5V12 - chains E and F; structure by X-ray diffraction, 2.45 A resolution.

Chain E (and F):
Protein: Hercynylcysteine sulfoxide lyase
Organism: Neurospora crassa OR74A
Notes: EC 4.4.1.-; chain F of this document is another copy of the same molecule, construct and numbering; everything in this record applies to it too
UniProtKB: A7UX13 (EGT2_NEUCR); residues 2-473 here = UniProt positions 2-473
Chain sequence (501 residues; row label = number of the first residue in the row; numbers below 1 keep their minus sign (Met-6 is residue -6)):
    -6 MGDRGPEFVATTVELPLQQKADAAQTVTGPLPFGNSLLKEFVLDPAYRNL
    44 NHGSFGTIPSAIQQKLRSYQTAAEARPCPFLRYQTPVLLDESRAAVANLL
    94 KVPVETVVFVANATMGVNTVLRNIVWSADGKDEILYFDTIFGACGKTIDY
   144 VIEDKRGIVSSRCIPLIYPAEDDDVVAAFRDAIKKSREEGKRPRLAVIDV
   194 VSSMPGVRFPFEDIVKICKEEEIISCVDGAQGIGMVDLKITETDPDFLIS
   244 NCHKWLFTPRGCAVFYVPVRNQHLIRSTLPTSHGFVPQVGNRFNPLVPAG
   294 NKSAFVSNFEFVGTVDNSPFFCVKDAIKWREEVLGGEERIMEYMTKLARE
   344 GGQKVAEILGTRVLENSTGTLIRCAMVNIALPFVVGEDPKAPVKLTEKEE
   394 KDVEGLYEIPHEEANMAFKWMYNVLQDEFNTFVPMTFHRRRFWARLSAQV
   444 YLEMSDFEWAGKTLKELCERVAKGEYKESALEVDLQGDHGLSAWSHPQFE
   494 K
Not modelled in the structure: -6 to 21, 282-294, 471-494 (chain F: -6 to 20, 282-291, 471-494)
Sequence notes: initiating methionine (-6); expression tag (-5 to 1, 474-494); conflict Phe134 (Tyr in A7UX13)
Modified / non-standard residues: Lys247 ((2S)-2-amino-6-[[3-hydroxy-2-methyl-5-(phosphonooxymethyl)pyridin-4-yl]methylideneamino]hexanoic acid; LLP)
Residues lining bound ligands: 8QJ ((1S)-1-carboxy-2-[2-(hydroxysulfanyl)-1H-imidazol-4-yl]-N,N,N-trimethylethan-1-aminium): Ser47, Phe48, Phe134, Lys247
What the authors report for this chain:
  - binding site for 8QJ: Phe48, Arg75, His276, Phe304, Thr307
  - binding site for formate: Arg438
  - catalytic residues: Lys247 (proposed by the authors, not directly observed)
  - catalytic residues: Cys156
  - post-translational modification sites: Cys156

How chain E and chain F interact:
Contacting residue pairs - 145 pairs, chain E then chain F:
  Val35(E) with Glu67(F); Ala68(F)
  Leu36(E) with Glu67(F); Ala68(F); Pro70(F)
  Asp37(E) with Ala68(F), hydrogen bond (backbone-backbone); Arg69(F)
  Tyr40(E) with Ala68(F); Arg69(F); Pro70(F); Cys71(F); Pro72(F)
  Asn44(E) with Cys71(F), hydrogen bond; Arg75(F), hydrogen bond
  Ser47(E) with Cys71(F); Arg75(F), hydrogen bond
  Phe48(E) with Cys71(F), hydrophobic; Leu74(F), hydrophobic; Arg75(F); Thr307(F)
  Thr50(E) with Glu67(F), hydrogen bond
  Ile51(E) with Glu67(F)
  Leu59(E) with Gln63(F)
  Arg60(E) with Arg60(F), hydrogen bond (side chain-backbone); Gln63(F); Thr64(F), hydrogen bond
  Gln63(E) with Arg60(F); Gln63(F), hydrogen bond
  Thr64(E) with Gln56(F); Arg60(F), hydrogen bond
  Ala66(E) with Arg253(F)
  Glu67(E) with Val35(F); Leu36(F); Thr50(F), hydrogen bond; Ile51(F); Arg253(F), salt bridge
  Ala68(E) with Val35(F); Leu36(F); Asp37(F), hydrogen bond (backbone-backbone); Tyr40(F)
  Arg69(E) with Asp37(F); Tyr40(F); Gln419(F); Asn423(F), hydrogen bond
  Pro70(E) with Leu36(F); Tyr40(F)
  Cys71(E) with Asn44(F), hydrogen bond; Phe48(F), hydrophobic; Phe425(F), hydrophobic
  Pro72(E) with Tyr40(F)
  Leu74(E) with Phe48(F), hydrophobic; Arg253(F)
  Arg75(E) with Asn44(F); Ser47(F), hydrogen bond; Phe48(F); Phe425(F)
  Tyr76(E) with Tyr415(F); Gln419(F); Phe425(F)
  Asn105(E) with Gly306(F); Thr307(F), hydrogen bond (side chain-backbone); Val308(F)
  Thr107(E) with Pro273(F); Thr274(F)
  Met108(E) with Met108(F), hydrophobic; Pro273(F)
  Asn111(E) with Pro273(F); Thr274(F), hydrogen bond (side chain-backbone)
  Arg115(E) with Tyr143(F), hydrogen bond (backbone-side chain); Asp147(F); Ser270(F); Thr271(F); Thr274(F), hydrogen bond
  Asn116(E) with Tyr143(F)
  Phe134(E) with His276(F)
  Ala136(E) with Thr274(F); Ser275(F); His276(F)
  Lys139(E) with Thr274(F); Ser275(F); His276(F), hydrogen bond (side chain-backbone); Phe278(F), hydrogen bond (side chain-backbone)
  Thr140(E) with Thr274(F)
  Asp142(E) with Phe278(F); Pro280(F)
  Tyr143(E) with Arg115(F), hydrogen bond (side chain-backbone); Asn116(F); Ser270(F); Thr274(F); Phe278(F)
  Glu146(E) with Arg269(F), salt bridge; Phe278(F)
  Asp147(E) with Arg115(F); Lys148(F), salt bridge
  Lys148(E) with Asp147(F), salt bridge
  Arg149(E) with Val118(F)
  His246(E) with Thr307(F)
  Lys247(E) with Thr307(F)
  Arg253(E) with Glu67(F), salt bridge; Leu74(F); Thr307(F)
  Gly254(E) with Thr307(F)
  Arg269(E) with Glu146(F), salt bridge
  Ser270(E) with Arg115(F); Tyr143(F)
  Thr271(E) with Arg115(F), hydrogen bond (backbone-side chain)
  Leu272(E) with Arg115(F); Leu272(F), hydrophobic; Pro273(F), hydrophobic
  Pro273(E) with Thr107(F); Met108(F); Asn111(F)
  Thr274(E) with Thr107(F); Asn111(F); Arg115(F), hydrogen bond; Ala136(F); Lys139(F); Thr140(F), hydrogen bond (backbone-side chain); Tyr143(F)
  Ser275(E) with Ala136(F); Lys139(F)
  His276(E) with Phe134(F); Ala136(F); Lys139(F)
  Phe278(E) with Lys139(F), hydrogen bond (backbone-side chain); Tyr143(F), hydrophobic; Glu146(F)
  Pro280(E) with Lys139(F)
  Gln281(E) with Glu146(F)
  Gly306(E) with Asn105(F)
  Thr307(E) with Ala104(F); Asn105(F), hydrogen bond (backbone-side chain); His246(F); Lys247(F); Arg253(F); Gly254(F)
  Val308(E) with Asn105(F)
  Asp309(E) with Arg253(F)
  Tyr415(E) with Tyr76(F)
  Gln419(E) with Pro72(F); Tyr76(F)
  Asn423(E) with Arg69(F), hydrogen bond
  Phe425(E) with Cys71(F), hydrophobic; Arg75(F); Tyr76(F)
Other interface residues (no listed pair), chain E (67 interface residues in all): Gly49, Gln56, Ala104, Gly135, Val305
Other interface residues (no listed pair), chain F (67 interface residues in all): Gly49, Leu59, Ala66, Gly135, Asp142, Gln281, Val305, Asp309

Overview:
Chain E and chain F each contribute 67 residues to their interface; the contacts include 27 hydrogen bonds and
6 salt bridges. Polar pairs include Glu67(E)-Arg253(F), Glu146(E)-Arg269(F) and Asp147(E)-Lys148(F). Chain E
binds compound 8QJ. From the paper: catalytic residues Lys247(E) and Cys156(E); a binding site for 8QJ at
Phe48(E), Arg75(E) and His276(E) among others.
Both chains are Hercynylcysteine sulfoxide lyase (Neurospora crassa OR74A). Entry 5V12 (Crystal structure of
Carbon Sulfoxide lyase, Egt2 Y134F with sulfenic acid intermediate) was determined by X-ray diffraction
together with 5V1X and 5UTS from the same study.
